8TK1 - chains A and B of the 8 polymer chains in the assembly; structure by electron microscopy, 2.98 A resolution.

# Chain A
Molecule: Endonuclease GajA
Organism: Bacillus cereus
Notes: EC 3.1.-.-
UniProt: J8H9C1 (GAJA_BACC6); residue numbers follow UniProt; this construct covers 1-578
Chain sequence (578 residues; each row starts with the number of its first residue):
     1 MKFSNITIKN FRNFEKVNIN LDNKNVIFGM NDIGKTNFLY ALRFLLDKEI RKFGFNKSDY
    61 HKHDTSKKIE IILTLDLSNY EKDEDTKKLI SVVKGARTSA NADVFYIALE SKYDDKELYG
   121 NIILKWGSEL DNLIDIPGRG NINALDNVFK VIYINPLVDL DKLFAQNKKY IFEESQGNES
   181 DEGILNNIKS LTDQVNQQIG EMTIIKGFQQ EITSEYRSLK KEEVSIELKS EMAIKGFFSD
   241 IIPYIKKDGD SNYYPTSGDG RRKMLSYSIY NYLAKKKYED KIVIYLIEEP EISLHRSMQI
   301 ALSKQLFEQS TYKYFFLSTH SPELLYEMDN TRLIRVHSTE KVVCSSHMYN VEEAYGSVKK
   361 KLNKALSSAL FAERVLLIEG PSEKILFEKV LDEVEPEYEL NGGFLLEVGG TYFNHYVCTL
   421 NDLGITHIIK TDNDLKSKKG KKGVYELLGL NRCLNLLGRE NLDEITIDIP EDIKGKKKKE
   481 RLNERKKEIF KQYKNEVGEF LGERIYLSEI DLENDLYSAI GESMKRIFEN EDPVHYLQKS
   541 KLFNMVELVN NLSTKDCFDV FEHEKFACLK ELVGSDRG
Disordered / not traced: 159-257, 576-578
Curated features (UniProtKB/Swiss-Prot):
  - binding site (ATP): Asp-32 to Thr-36
  - binding site (a divalent metal cation): Glu-379, Glu-383, Asp-463, Glu-464, Glu-513
  - site (Interaction with GajB): Lys-94, Arg-97
  - mutagenesis: Lys-35 (K35A: Retains endonuclease activity), His-320 (H320A: Retains endonuclease activity, ATP only partially inhibits endonuclease activity), Glu-379 (E379A: Loss of endonuclease activity), Asp-511 (D511A: Loss of endonuclease activity), Lys-541 (K541A: Loss of endonuclease activity)
What the authors report for this chain:
  - catalytic residues: Glu-379, Glu-383, Glu-513 (proposed by the authors, not directly observed)
  - mutagenesis - E379A: abolished catalytic activity (citing earlier work)
  - mutagenesis - E379A: decreased growth

# Chain B
Molecule: Gabija protein GajB
Organism: Bacillus cereus
UniProt: J8HQ06 (GAJB_BACC6); residues 1-494 here = UniProt positions 1-494
Chain sequence (494 residues; each row starts with the number of its first residue):
     1 MSREQIIKDG GNILVTAGAG SGKTTILVSK IEADLKENKT HYSIAAVTFT NKAAKEIEGR
    61 LGYSSRGNFI GTNDGFVESE IIRPFIKDAF GNDYPDNFTA EYFDNQFASY DKGLQVLKYQ
   121 NILGTYSNPK KNFKFQLALD ILKKSLVARQ YIFSKYFKIF IDEYQDSDKD MHNLFMYLKD
   181 QLKIKLFIVG DPKQSIYIWR GAEPENFNGL IENSTDFNKY HLTSNFRCCQ DIQNYSNLFN
   241 EETRSLIKEK NEVQNVISIA DDMPISDILL KLTEEKQVLN IEAELVILVR RRNQAIEIMK
   301 ELNEEGFNFI FIPQTPLDRA TPNATLLKEV IKYVKNDRYS IYDLAAEIVG NLSSREIKEI
   361 QKIINELLVP NINQVLINQV LINLFAKLEI TLDTREITAF TEVMMTNEFD IAFDTNEYLH
   421 KIFTVHSAKG LEFNQVIITA SDYNVHYNRD TNEHYVATTR AKDKLIVIMD NKKYSDYIET
   481 LMKELKIKNI IKSI
Disordered / not traced: 101-103, 225-494
Curated features (UniProtKB/Swiss-Prot):
  - binding site (ATP): Ala-17 to Thr-24
  - site (Interaction with GajA): Val-147, Gln-150

# Chain A / chain B interface
Pairs across the interface (32):
  Tyr-80(A) / Gln-150(B)
  Tyr-80(A) / Phe-153(B)
  Tyr-80(A) / Ser-154(B)
  Glu-84(A) / Tyr-42(B)  hydrogen bond
  Lys-87(A) / His-41(B)
  Lys-87(A) / Tyr-42(B)
  Lys-87(A) / Phe-153(B)
  Lys-87(A) / Ser-154(B)
  Lys-88(A) / His-41(B)
  Ile-90(A) / Tyr-151(B)
  Ile-90(A) / Ser-154(B)
  Ser-91(A) / His-41(B)
  Ser-91(A) / Tyr-151(B)
  Ser-91(A) / Ser-154(B)
  Ser-91(A) / Lys-155(B)
  Lys-94(A) / Ser-79(B)  hydrogen bond (side chain-backbone)
  Lys-94(A) / Glu-80(B)  salt bridge
  Lys-94(A) / Pro-84(B)
  Lys-94(A) / Tyr-151(B)
  Gly-95(A) / Pro-84(B)
  Gly-95(A) / Phe-85(B)
  Arg-97(A) / Val-147(B)
  Arg-97(A) / Gln-150(B)  hydrogen bond
  Thr-98(A) / Asp-88(B)
  Thr-98(A) / Val-147(B)
  Ser-99(A) / Asp-88(B)  hydrogen bond
  Ser-99(A) / Ser-145(B)
  Ser-99(A) / Leu-146(B)  hydrogen bond (side chain-backbone)
  Ser-99(A) / Val-147(B)
  Glu-279(A) / Lys-39(B)
  Asp-280(A) / Thr-40(B)
  Asp-280(A) / His-41(B)
Interface residues without a listed pair, chain A (15 interface residues in all): Val-93, Ala-102

# Summary
15 residues of chain A and 17 residues of chain B are in contact, with 5 hydrogen bonds and 1 salt bridge.
Among the polar pairs are Lys-94(A)/Glu-80(B), Glu-84(A)/Tyr-42(B) and Lys-94(A)/Ser-79(B). The paper reports
catalytic residues Glu-379(A), Glu-383(A) and Glu-513(A); E379A of chain A abolishes catalytic activity.
Chain A is Endonuclease GajA and chain B is Gabija protein GajB, both from Bacillus cereus; the structure,
Structure of Gabija AB complex 1, was determined by electron microscopy (same publication as 8TJY and 8TK0).
